4HQX - chains A and C; structure by X-ray diffraction, 2.30 A resolution.

# Chain A
Molecule: Platelet-derived growth factor subunit B
From: Homo sapiens
Notes: fragment: pdgf-bb
UniProtKB: P01127 (PDGFB_HUMAN); residues 1-102 here correspond to UniProt positions 82-183 (UniProt number = residue number + 81)
Chain sequence (102 residues; each row starts with the number of its first residue):
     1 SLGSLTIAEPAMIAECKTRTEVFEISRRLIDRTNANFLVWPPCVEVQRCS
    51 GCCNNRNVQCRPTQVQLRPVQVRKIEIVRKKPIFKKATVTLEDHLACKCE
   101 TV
Unresolved in the structure: 1-6, 102
Cystine bridges: Cys16-Cys60, Cys43-Cys52, Cys49-Cys97, Cys53-Cys99
Curated features (UniProtKB/Swiss-Prot):
  - site (Involved in receptor binding): Arg27, Ile30

# Chain C
Molecule: SOMAmer SL4
Sequence (24 nucleotides; row label = number of the first residue in the row):
     1 XXXCXGXXACXCGCGXXXAXXGCX
Modified positions: DUZ (5-(benzylcarbamoyl)-2'-deoxyuridine 5'-(dihydrogen phosphate)) at position 1, DUZ (5-(benzylcarbamoyl)-2'-deoxyuridine 5'-(dihydrogen phosphate)) at position 2, A2M (2'-O-methyladenosine 5'-(dihydrogen phosphate)) at position 3, PE6 (phosphoryl-hexaethylene glycol) at position 5, DUZ (5-(benzylcarbamoyl)-2'-deoxyuridine 5'-(dihydrogen phosphate)) at position 7, UBI (2'-deoxy-5-[(2-methylpropyl)carbamoyl]uridine 5'-(dihydrogen phosphate)) at position 8, A2M (2'-O-methyladenosine 5'-(dihydrogen phosphate)) at position 11, DUZ (5-(benzylcarbamoyl)-2'-deoxyuridine 5'-(dihydrogen phosphate)) at position 16, UPE (2'-deoxy-5-[(2-phenylethyl)carbamoyl]uridine 5'-(dihydrogen phosphate)) at position 17, 18Q (2'-deoxy-5-[(thiophen-2-ylmethyl)carbamoyl]uridine 5'-(dihydrogen phosphate)) at position 18, DUZ (5-(benzylcarbamoyl)-2'-deoxyuridine 5'-(dihydrogen phosphate)) at position 20, A2M (2'-O-methyladenosine 5'-(dihydrogen phosphate)) at position 21, 18M (2'-O-methylguanosine 3',5'-bis(dihydrogen phosphate)) at position 24
Metal / ion sites: Na+: DC10, DG22

# Chain A / chain C interface
Residue-residue contacts (36):
  Glu24(A) with DUZ_1(C)
  Arg27(A) with DUZ_1(C); DUZ_2(C), sugar contact
  Ala35(A) with DUZ_2(C), sugar contact
  Asn36(A) with DUZ_2(C), phosphate contact; A2M_3(C), phosphate contact
  Phe37(A) with DUZ_2(C), sugar contact
  Leu38(A) with DUZ_1(C); DUZ_2(C), base contact; UBI_8(C), base contact; UPE_17(C), base contact
  Val39(A) with DUZ_1(C); UPE_17(C), base contact
  Trp40(A) with DUZ_1(C); DUZ_16(C), base contact; UPE_17(C), base contact
  Pro42(A) with DUZ_1(C)
  Cys43(A) with DUZ_1(C)
  Arg73(A) with DUZ_16(C), sugar contact; UPE_17(C), salt bridge to the phosphate; 18Q_18(C), base contact
  Lys74(A) with 18Q_18(C), base contact
  Ile75(A) with UPE_17(C), base contact; 18Q_18(C), base contact
  Ile77(A) with DUZ_2(C), sugar contact; DUZ_20(C), base contact
  Lys80(A) with UBI_8(C), base contact
  Pro82(A) with DA19(C), base contact; DUZ_20(C), base contact
  Ile83(A) with DA19(C), base contact
  Phe84(A) with UPE_17(C), base contact; 18Q_18(C), base contact; DA19(C), hydrogen bond to the base; DUZ_20(C), base contact
  Lys85(A) with 18Q_18(C), base contact
  Lys86(A) with 18Q_18(C), base contact

# Overview
Chain A and chain C form an interface of 20 and 9 residues respectively; the contacts include 1 hydrogen bond
and 1 salt bridge. Polar contacts include Phe84(A)-DA19(C) and Arg73(A)-UPE_17(C). The Na+ site is built by
DC10(C) and DG22(C).
Chain A is Platelet-derived growth factor subunit B (Homo sapiens) and chain C is SOMAmer SL4; the structure,
CRYSTAL STRUCTURE OF HUMAN PDGF-BB IN COMPLEX WITH A Modified nucleotide aptamer (SOMAmer SL4), was determined
by X-ray diffraction together with 4HQU from the same study.
